7ZYJ - chains c and d of the 28 polymer chains in the assembly; structure by electron microscopy, 2.70 A resolution.

== Chain c ==
Protein: Proteasome subunit alpha type
Source organism: Leishmania tarentolae
Reference sequence: A0A640KBV2 (A0A640KBV2_LEITA); numbering as in UniProt (aligned over 1-285)
Amino-acid sequence (285 residues; each row starts with the number of its first residue):
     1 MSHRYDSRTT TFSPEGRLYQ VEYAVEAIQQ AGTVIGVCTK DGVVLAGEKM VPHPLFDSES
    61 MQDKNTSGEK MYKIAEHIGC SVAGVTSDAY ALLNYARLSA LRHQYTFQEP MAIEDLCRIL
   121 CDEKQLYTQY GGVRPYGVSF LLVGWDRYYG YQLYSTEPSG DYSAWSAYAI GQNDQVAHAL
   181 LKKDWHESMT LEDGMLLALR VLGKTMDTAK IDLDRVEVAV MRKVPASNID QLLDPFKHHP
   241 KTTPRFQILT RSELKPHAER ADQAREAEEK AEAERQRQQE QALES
Not modelled in the structure: 1, 274-285

== Chain d ==
Protein: Proteasome subunit alpha type
Source organism: Leishmania tarentolae
Reference sequence: A0A640KXA2 (A0A640KXA2_LEITA); numbering as in UniProt (aligned over 1-248)
Amino-acid sequence (248 residues; numbered 1 to 248; the number before each row is that of its first residue):
     1 MSYDRAITVF SPDGHLFQVE YAQEAVKKGL AAVGVLGSDS VVIAVEKKSA VKLQDSRTIR
    61 KIYKVDANIY LAFAGLSADA RVLINKAQLE CQRFSLNYED TMDVDMLVRY VAGVQQKSTQ
   121 SGGSRPFGVA TVIGGFNEDG KPHLWKTDPS GMCSAWRAVA IGRHDQTVIE YMEKSYKDGM
   181 SRDECVHFAI KSLLEVVESG SRNIELLVLQ YKEARYLTEE ELQKFVVEVE KEREEEAAAK
   241 KKRQAEQE
Not modelled in the structure: 1, 242-248

== Chain c / chain d interface ==
Pairs across the interface (65; chain c residue first):
  His3(c) - Arg5(d)
  Asp6(c) - Tyr3(d)  hydrogen bond
  Asp6(c) - Arg5(d)  salt bridge
  Arg8(c) - Arg5(d)
  Thr10(c) - Ile7(d)
  Thr10(c) - Arg125(d)
  Thr11(c) - Ile7(d)
  Thr11(c) - Gln18(d)
  Phe12(c) - Gln18(d)  hydrogen bond (backbone-side chain)
  Phe12(c) - Tyr21(d)  hydrophobic
  Phe12(c) - Ala22(d)  hydrophobic
  Phe12(c) - Arg125(d)
  Phe12(c) - Pro126(d)
  Ser13(c) - Tyr21(d)
  Pro14(c) - Tyr21(d)  hydrophobic
  Glu15(c) - Glu24(d)
  Glu15(c) - Lys28(d)  hydrogen bond (backbone-side chain)
  Gly16(c) - Tyr21(d)
  Gly16(c) - Ala25(d)
  Leu18(c) - Arg125(d)
  Glu114(c) - Arg57(d)  salt bridge
  Arg118(c) - Arg81(d)
  Arg118(c) - Asn85(d)
  Cys121(c) - Arg81(d)
  Asp122(c) - Arg81(d)  salt bridge
  Gln125(c) - Ala78(d)
  Gln125(c) - Asp79(d)  hydrogen bond
  Gln125(c) - Val82(d)
  Thr128(c) - Arg125(d)  hydrogen bond (backbone-side chain)
  Gln129(c) - Asp79(d)
  Gln129(c) - Gly123(d)
  Gln129(c) - Ser124(d)
  Gln129(c) - Arg125(d)  hydrogen bond (side chain-backbone)
  Gln129(c) - Pro126(d)
  Gln129(c) - Phe127(d)
  Tyr130(c) - Gly123(d)
  Tyr130(c) - Ser124(d)
  Gly131(c) - Tyr3(d)
  Gly131(c) - Gly123(d)
  Gly132(c) - Tyr3(d)
  Tyr149(c) - Arg57(d)
  Gln152(c) - Arg57(d)  hydrogen bond
  Tyr154(c) - Arg57(d)  hydrogen bond
  Ser159(c) - Ala78(d)
  Gly160(c) - Ala78(d)
  Gly160(c) - Arg81(d)  hydrogen bond (backbone-side chain)
  Asp161(c) - Ser77(d)
  Asp161(c) - Ala78(d)  hydrogen bond (side chain-backbone)
  Asp161(c) - Arg81(d)
  Tyr162(c) - Arg81(d)
  Ala164(c) - Gln54(d)
  Ala164(c) - Asp55(d)
  Trp165(c) - Leu53(d)
  Trp165(c) - Gln54(d)
  Trp165(c) - Asp55(d)
  Ser166(c) - Leu53(d)  hydrogen bond (backbone-backbone)
  Ser166(c) - Gln54(d)  hydrogen bond (side chain-backbone)
  Ser166(c) - Asp55(d)
  Ser166(c) - Ser56(d)
  Ala167(c) - Leu53(d)
  His178(c) - Leu53(d)
  Lys182(c) - Val51(d)
  Lys182(c) - Lys52(d)
  Trp185(c) - Lys52(d)
  Glu187(c) - Lys52(d)  salt bridge
Other interface residues (no listed pair), chain c (38 interface residues in all): Arg17, Leu181
Other interface residues (no listed pair), chain d (29 interface residues in all): Leu76, Gly128

== Overview ==
The interface between chain c and chain d involves 38 residues on one side and 29 on the other; the contacts
include 12 hydrogen bonds and 4 salt bridges. Polar pairs include Asp6(c)-Arg5(d), Glu114(c)-Arg57(d) and
Asp122(c)-Arg81(d).
Chain c is Proteasome subunit alpha type and chain d is Proteasome subunit alpha type, both from Leishmania
tarentolae; the structure, Leishmania tarentolae proteasome 20S subunit in complex with compound 2, was
determined by electron microscopy.
